Entry 8VPF (electron microscopy, 3.20 A resolution); this record covers chains A and M of the 9 polymer chains in the assembly.

[Chain A]
Name: Spike glycoprotein
Source organism: Severe acute respiratory syndrome coronavirus
UniProt: P59594 (SPIKE_SARS); numbering as in UniProt (aligned over 1-1190)
Chain sequence (1249 residues; row label = number of the first residue in the row):
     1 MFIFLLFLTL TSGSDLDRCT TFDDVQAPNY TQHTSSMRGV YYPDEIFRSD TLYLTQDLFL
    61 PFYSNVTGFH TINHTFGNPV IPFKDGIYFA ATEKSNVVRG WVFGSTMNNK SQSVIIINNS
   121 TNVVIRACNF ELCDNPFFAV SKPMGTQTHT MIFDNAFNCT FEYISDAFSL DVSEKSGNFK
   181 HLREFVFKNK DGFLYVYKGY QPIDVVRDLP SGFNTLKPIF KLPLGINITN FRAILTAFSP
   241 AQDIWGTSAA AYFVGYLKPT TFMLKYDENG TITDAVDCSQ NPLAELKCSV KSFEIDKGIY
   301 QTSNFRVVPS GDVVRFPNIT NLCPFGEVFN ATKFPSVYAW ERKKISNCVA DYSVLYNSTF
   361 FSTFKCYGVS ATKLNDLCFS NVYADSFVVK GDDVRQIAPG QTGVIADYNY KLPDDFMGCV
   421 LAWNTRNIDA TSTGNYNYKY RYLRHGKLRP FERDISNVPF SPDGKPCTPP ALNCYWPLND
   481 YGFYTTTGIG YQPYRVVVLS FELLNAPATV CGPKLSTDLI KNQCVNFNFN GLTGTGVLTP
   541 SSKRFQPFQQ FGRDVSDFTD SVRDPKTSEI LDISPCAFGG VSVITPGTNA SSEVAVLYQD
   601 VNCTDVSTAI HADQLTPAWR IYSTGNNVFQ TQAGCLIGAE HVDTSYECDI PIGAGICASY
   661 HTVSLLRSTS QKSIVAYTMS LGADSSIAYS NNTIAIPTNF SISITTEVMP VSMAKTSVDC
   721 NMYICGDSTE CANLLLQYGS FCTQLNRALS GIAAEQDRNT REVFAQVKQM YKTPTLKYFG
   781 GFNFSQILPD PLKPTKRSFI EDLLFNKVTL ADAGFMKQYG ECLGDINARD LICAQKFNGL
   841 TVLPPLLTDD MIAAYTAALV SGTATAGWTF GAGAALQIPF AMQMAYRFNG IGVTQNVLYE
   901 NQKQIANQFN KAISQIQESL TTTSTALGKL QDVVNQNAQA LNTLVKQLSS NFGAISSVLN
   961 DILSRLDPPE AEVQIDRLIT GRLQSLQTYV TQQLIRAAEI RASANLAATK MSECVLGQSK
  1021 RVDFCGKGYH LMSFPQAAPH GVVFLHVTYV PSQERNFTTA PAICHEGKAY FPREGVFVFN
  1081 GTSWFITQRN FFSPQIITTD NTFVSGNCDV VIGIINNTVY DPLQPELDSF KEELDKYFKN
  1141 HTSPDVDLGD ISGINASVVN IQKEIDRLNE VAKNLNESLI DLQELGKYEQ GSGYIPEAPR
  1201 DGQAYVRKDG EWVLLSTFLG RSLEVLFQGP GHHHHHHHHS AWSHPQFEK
Disordered / not traced: 1-29, 72-77, 95, 105-181, 238-250, 316-514, 664-671, 810-819, 825-830, 1126-1249
Sequence notes: variant Ala-577 (Ser in P59594); conflict Pro-968 (Lys in P59594), Pro-969 (Val in P59594); expression tag (1191-1249)
Curated features (UniProtKB/Swiss-Prot):
  - region: Ser-798 to Tyr-819 (Fusion peptide 1), Lys-817 to Phe-837 (Fusion peptide 2), Asp-1145 to Glu-1184 (Heptad repeat 2)
  - site (Cleavage): Arg-667, Ser-668, Arg-797, Ser-798
  - glycosylation (N-linked (GlcNAc...) asparagine): Asn-29, Asn-65, Asn-73, Asn-109, Asn-118, Asn-119, Asn-158, Asn-227, Asn-269, Asn-318, Asn-330, Asn-357, Asn-589, Asn-602, Asn-691, Asn-699, Asn-783, Asn-1056, Asn-1080, Asn-1116 and 3 more in UniProt
Cystine bridges: Cys-278/Cys-288, Cys-524/Cys-576, Cys-603/Cys-635, Cys-648/Cys-657, Cys-720/Cys-742, Cys-725/Cys-731, Cys-822/Cys-833, Cys-1014/Cys-1025, Cys-1064/Cys-1108
Covalent attachments: N-acetylglucosamine (NAG) linked to Asn-65, Asn-269, Asn-602, Asn-691, Asn-699, Asn-783, Asn-1056, Asn-1080, Asn-1116
From the paper describing this entry:
  - mutagenesis - Y886H (2-fold): decreased binding to COV1-65
  - mutagenesis - Y886H (2-fold): increased binding to ACE2

[Chain M]
Name: CoV1-65 antibody heavy chain
Source organism: Homo sapiens
Notes: antibody fragment or engineered binder
Chain sequence (231 residues; each row starts with the number of its first residue):
     1 QVQLVQSGAE VKKPGSSVKV SCKASGGTFN YHVVGWVRQA PGQGLEWVGS VSPALGRTNY
    61 ARKFQGRVTI TADKSSNIAY MELTSLRFED TAVYYCARLL LVEYTTSSRA GGYGMDVWGQ
   121 GTTVTVSSAS TKGPSVFPLA PSSKSTSGGT AALGCLVKDY FPEPVTVSWN SGALTSGVHT
   181 FPAVLQSSGL YSLSSVVTVP SSSLGTQTYI CNVNHKPSNT KVDKKVEPKS C
Disordered / not traced: 1, 128-231
Cystine bridges: Cys-22/Cys-96

[Interface between chain A and chain M]
Pairs across the interface - 22 pairs, chain A then chain M:
  Gln-201(A) / Ser-108(M)  hydrogen bond
  Gln-201(A) / Arg-109(M)  hydrogen bond (side chain-backbone)
  Gln-201(A) / Ala-110(M)
  Pro-202(A) / Tyr-104(M)  hydrophobic
  Ile-203(A) / Tyr-104(M)
  Ile-203(A) / Ala-110(M)  hydrophobic
  Ser-211(A) / Ala-110(M)
  Ser-211(A) / Gly-111(M)  hydrogen bond (backbone-backbone)
  Gly-212(A) / Arg-109(M)
  Phe-213(A) / Ser-107(M)
  Phe-213(A) / Ser-108(M)
  Phe-213(A) / Arg-109(M)  hydrogen bond (backbone-backbone)
  Asn-214(A) / Ser-107(M)
  Asn-214(A) / Ser-108(M)  hydrogen bond
  Thr-215(A) / Ser-107(M)  hydrogen bond (backbone-backbone)
  Thr-271(A) / Thr-106(M)
  Thr-271(A) / Ser-107(M)
  Ile-272(A) / Ser-107(M)
  Thr-273(A) / Thr-106(M)
  Thr-273(A) / Arg-109(M)  hydrogen bond (backbone-side chain)
  Asp-274(A) / Arg-109(M)  salt bridge
  Glu-294(A) / Arg-62(M)  salt bridge
Other interface residues (no listed pair), chain A (14 interface residues in all): Asp-267
Interface features reported in the paper:
  - residue pairs: Pro-202(A)/Tyr-104(M), Phe-213(A)/Arg-109(M), Asn-214(A)/Ser-108(M), Thr-273(A)/Arg-109(M), Glu-294(A)/Arg-62(M) (salt bridge)
  - epitope / paratope residues, chain A: Gln-201(A), Pro-202(A), Ser-211(A), Phe-213(A), Asn-214(A), Thr-273(A), Glu-294(A)

[In short]
14 residues of chain A and 8 residues of chain M are in contact, with 7 hydrogen bonds and 2 salt bridges.
Among the polar pairs are Asp-274(A)/Arg-109(M), Glu-294(A)/Arg-62(M) and Gln-201(A)/Ser-108(M). The authors
report contacts between Pro-202(A) and Tyr-104(M), Phe-213(A) and Arg-109(M) and Asn-214(A) and Ser-108(M)
among others; a salt bridge between Glu-294(A) and Arg-62(M). From the paper: Y886H of chain A reduces binding
to COV1-65; epitope/paratope residues Gln-201(A), Pro-202(A) and Ser-211(A) among others.
Here chain A is Spike glycoprotein (Severe acute respiratory syndrome coronavirus) and chain M is CoV1-65
antibody heavy chain (Homo sapiens). Entry 8VPF (Structure of SARS-CoV spike in complex with CoV1-65 Fab
(NTD-bound)) was determined by electron microscopy.
